1Q0F - chains B and C of the 6 polymer chains in the assembly; structure by X-ray diffraction, 2.20 A resolution.

# Chain B (and C)
Molecule: Superoxide dismutase [Ni]
From: Streptomyces seoulensis
Notes: EC 1.15.1.1; chain C of this document is another copy of the same molecule, construct and numbering; everything in this record applies to it too
Reference sequence: P80734 (SODN_STRSO); residues 1-117 here correspond to UniProt positions 15-131 (UniProt number = residue number + 14)
Sequence (117 residues; each row starts with the number of its first residue):
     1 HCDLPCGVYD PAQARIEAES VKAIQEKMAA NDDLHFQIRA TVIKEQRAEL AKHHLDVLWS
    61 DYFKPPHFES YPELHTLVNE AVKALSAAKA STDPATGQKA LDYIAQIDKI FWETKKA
Metal / ion sites: nickel (III) ion: H1, C2, C6
Reported in the primary citation:
  - mutagenesis - H1A, H1C, H1D, H1K, H1N, H1Q, H1R, H1W, H1Y, Y9A, Y9K, Y9Q, E17A, R39A: abolished catalytic activity
  - mutagenesis - D3A, Y9F, Y9W, R47A: decreased catalytic activity
  - catalytic residues: Y9, K64 (proposed by the authors, not directly observed)

# Chain B / chain C interface
Pairs across the interface (37):
  D3(B) with K52(C), salt bridge; S86(C), hydrogen bond; K89(C), salt bridge
  E49(B) with H53(C)
  K52(B) with D3(C), salt bridge; D61(C), salt bridge
  H53(B) with E49(C)
  D56(B) with D56(C); W59(C)
  W59(B) with D56(C); W59(C); H75(C); V78(C), hydrophobic; N79(C), hydrogen bond (backbone-side chain); K83(C)
  S60(B) with N79(C); V82(C); K83(C), hydrogen bond (backbone-side chain)
  D61(B) with K52(C), salt bridge; S86(C)
  F63(B) with K83(C), hydrogen bond (backbone-side chain)
  F68(B) with N79(C)
  H75(B) with W59(C); H75(C)
  T76(B) with H75(C)
  V78(B) with W59(C), hydrophobic
  N79(B) with W59(C), hydrogen bond (side chain-backbone); S60(C); F68(C)
  V82(B) with S60(C)
  K83(B) with W59(C); S60(C), hydrogen bond (side chain-backbone); F63(C), hydrogen bond (side chain-backbone); P65(C)
  S86(B) with D3(C), hydrogen bond; D61(C)
  K89(B) with D3(C), salt bridge
Interface residues without a listed pair, chain B (21 interface residues in all): E45, K64, P65
Interface residues without a listed pair, chain C (21 interface residues in all): E45, K64, T76

# Overview
Chain B and chain C each contribute 21 residues to their interface, with 8 hydrogen bonds and 6 salt bridges.
Polar pairs include D3(B)-K52(C), D3(B)-K89(C) and K52(B)-D61(C). From the paper: catalytic residues Y9(B) and
K64(B); H1A, H1C and H1D of chain B, among others, abolish catalytic activity; 18 substitutions were tested in
all.
Chain B and chain C are both Superoxide dismutase [Ni] (Streptomyces seoulensis); the structure, Crystal
structure of Ni-containing superoxide dismutase with Ni-ligation corresponding to the state after partial
x-ray-induced reduction, was determined by X-ray diffraction (same publication as 1Q0D, 1Q0G, 1Q0K and 1Q0M).
